PDB entry 5YEM | X-ray diffraction, 1.49 A resolution | chains A and D of the 4 polymer chains in the assembly

# Chain A (and D)
Molecule: Catalase
From: Mycothermus thermophilus
Notes: EC 1.11.1.6; chain D of this document is another copy of the same molecule, construct and numbering; everything in this record applies to it too
Reference sequence: M4GGR5 (M4GGR5_9PEZI); residues 21-698 here correspond to UniProt positions 40-717 (UniProt number = residue number + 19)
Sequence (678 residues; numbered 21 to 698; the number before each row is that of its first residue):
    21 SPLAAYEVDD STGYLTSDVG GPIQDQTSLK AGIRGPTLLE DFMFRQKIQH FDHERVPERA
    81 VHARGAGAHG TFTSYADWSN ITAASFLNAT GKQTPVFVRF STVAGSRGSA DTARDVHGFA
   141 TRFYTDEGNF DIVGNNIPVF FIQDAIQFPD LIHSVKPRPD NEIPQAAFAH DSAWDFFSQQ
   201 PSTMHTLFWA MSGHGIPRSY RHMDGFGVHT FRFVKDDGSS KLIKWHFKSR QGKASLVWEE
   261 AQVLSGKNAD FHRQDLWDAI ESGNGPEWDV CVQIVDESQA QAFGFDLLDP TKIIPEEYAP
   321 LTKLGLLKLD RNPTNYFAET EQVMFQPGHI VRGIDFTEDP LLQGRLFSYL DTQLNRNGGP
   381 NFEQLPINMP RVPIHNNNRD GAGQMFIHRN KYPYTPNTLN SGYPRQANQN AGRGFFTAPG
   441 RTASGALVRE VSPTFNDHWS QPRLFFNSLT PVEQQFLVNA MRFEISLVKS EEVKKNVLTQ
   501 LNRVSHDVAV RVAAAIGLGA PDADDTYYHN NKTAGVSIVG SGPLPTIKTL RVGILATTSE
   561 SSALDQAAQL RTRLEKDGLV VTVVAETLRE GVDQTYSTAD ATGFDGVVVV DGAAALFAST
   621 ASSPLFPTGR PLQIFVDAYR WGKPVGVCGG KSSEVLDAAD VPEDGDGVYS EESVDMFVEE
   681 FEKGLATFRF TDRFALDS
Differences from the reference sequence: engineered mutation Phe-188 (Thr207 in M4GGR5)
Metal / ion sites: heme Fe near Tyr-369 (its only coordinating residue here)
Small-molecule neighbours:
  - heme (HEM), molecule 1: Ile-68, Phe-71, Asp-72
  - heme (HEM), molecule 2: Arg-79, Ala-80, Val-81, His-82, Arg-119, Ser-121, Gly-138, Phe-139, Ala-140, Val-153, Gly-154, Asn-155, Phe-160, Ala-165, Phe-168, Val-228, His-229, Val-343, Met-344, Phe-345, Leu-361, Arg-365, Ser-368, Tyr-369, Thr-372, Gln-373, Arg-376
Reported in the primary citation:
  - mutagenesis - T188F: decreased catalytic activity
  - mutagenesis - T188F, E484I: increased catalytic activity on catechol
  - mutagenesis - E484D: unchanged catalytic activity

# Interface between chain A and chain D
Contacting residue pairs - 238 pairs, chain A then chain D:
  Leu-23(A) / Ile-407(D)  hydrophobic
  Tyr-26(A) / Met-405(D)
  Tyr-26(A) / Phe-406(D)
  Tyr-26(A) / Ile-407(D)  hydrogen bond (backbone-backbone)
  Glu-27(A) / Ile-407(D)
  Glu-27(A) / Arg-409(D)  salt bridge
  Val-28(A) / Phe-406(D)  hydrophobic
  Val-28(A) / Ile-407(D)  hydrogen bond (backbone-backbone)
  Val-28(A) / His-408(D)
  Val-28(A) / Arg-409(D)  hydrogen bond (backbone-backbone)
  Asp-29(A) / His-395(D)  hydrogen bond (backbone-side chain)
  Asp-29(A) / Arg-409(D)  salt bridge
  Asp-30(A) / Ile-394(D)
  Asp-30(A) / His-395(D)  salt bridge
  Asp-30(A) / Asn-396(D)
  Asp-30(A) / His-408(D)
  Asp-30(A) / Asn-410(D)
  Asp-30(A) / Asn-420(D)  hydrogen bond (backbone-side chain)
  Asp-30(A) / Tyr-423(D)
  Ser-31(A) / Tyr-423(D)
  Thr-32(A) / His-395(D)
  Thr-32(A) / Tyr-423(D)
  Gly-33(A) / Tyr-423(D)
  Gly-33(A) / Pro-424(D)
  Gly-33(A) / Arg-425(D)  hydrogen bond (backbone-backbone)
  Tyr-34(A) / His-395(D)
  Tyr-34(A) / Arg-425(D)
  Tyr-34(A) / Gln-426(D)
  Tyr-34(A) / Ala-431(D)
  Tyr-34(A) / Gly-432(D)
  Leu-35(A) / His-395(D)
  Leu-35(A) / Asn-396(D)
  Leu-35(A) / Pro-424(D)
  Leu-35(A) / Arg-425(D)  hydrogen bond (backbone-backbone)
  Thr-36(A) / Pro-393(D)
  Thr-36(A) / Ile-394(D)
  Thr-36(A) / His-395(D)  hydrogen bond (backbone-backbone)
  Thr-36(A) / Asn-396(D)  hydrogen bond (backbone-side chain)
  Ser-37(A) / Ile-394(D)
  Ser-37(A) / Asn-396(D)
  Asp-38(A) / Glu-383(D)
  Asp-38(A) / Pro-390(D)
  Asp-38(A) / Ile-394(D)
  Asp-38(A) / Asn-396(D)  hydrogen bond
  Asp-38(A) / Asn-398(D)  hydrogen bond
  Val-39(A) / Gly-148(D)
  Val-39(A) / Asn-149(D)  hydrogen bond (backbone-backbone)
  Val-39(A) / His-349(D)
  Val-39(A) / Glu-383(D)
  Val-39(A) / Pro-390(D)
  Gly-40(A) / Glu-147(D)
  Gly-40(A) / Gly-148(D)
  Gly-40(A) / Pro-390(D)
  Gly-40(A) / Val-392(D)
  Gly-40(A) / Pro-393(D)
  Gly-41(A) / Glu-147(D)
  Gly-41(A) / Gly-148(D)
  Pro-42(A) / Glu-147(D)
  Pro-42(A) / Ala-427(D)  hydrophobic
  Pro-42(A) / Gly-432(D)
  Pro-42(A) / Arg-433(D)
  Pro-42(A) / Gly-434(D)
  Pro-42(A) / Phe-435(D)  hydrogen bond (backbone-backbone)
  Ile-43(A) / Gln-426(D)
  Ile-43(A) / Ala-427(D)  hydrogen bond (backbone-backbone)
  Gln-44(A) / Gln-426(D)
  Gln-44(A) / Ala-427(D)  hydrogen bond (backbone-backbone)
  Asp-45(A) / Gln-426(D)  hydrogen bond (backbone-side chain)
  Gln-46(A) / Thr-415(D)
  Gln-46(A) / Gln-426(D)
  Leu-49(A) / Thr-437(D)
  Leu-59(A) / Gln-363(D)
  Leu-59(A) / Phe-367(D)  hydrophobic
  Glu-60(A) / Phe-356(D)
  Glu-60(A) / Gln-363(D)  hydrogen bond
  Glu-60(A) / Leu-366(D)
  Glu-60(A) / Arg-441(D)  salt bridge
  Phe-62(A) / Gly-348(D)
  Phe-62(A) / Ile-350(D)  hydrophobic
  Phe-62(A) / Phe-435(D)  hydrophobic
  Met-63(A) / Phe-435(D)  hydrophobic
  Arg-65(A) / Leu-366(D)  hydrogen bond (side chain-backbone)
  Arg-65(A) / Phe-367(D)
  Arg-65(A) / Leu-370(D)
  Gln-66(A) / Leu-370(D)
  Gln-66(A) / Asn-398(D)  hydrogen bond
  Lys-67(A) / Asn-398(D)
  Gln-69(A) / Leu-370(D)  hydrogen bond (side chain-backbone)
  Gln-69(A) / Asp-371(D)
  Gln-69(A) / Leu-374(D)
  Gln-69(A) / Phe-382(D)
  His-70(A) / Pro-380(D)
  His-70(A) / Asn-381(D)
  His-70(A) / Asn-398(D)
  His-73(A) / Leu-374(D)
  His-73(A) / Pro-380(D)
  His-73(A) / Gly-401(D)
  Glu-74(A) / Arg-399(D)
  Glu-74(A) / Asp-400(D)
  Glu-74(A) / Gly-401(D)  hydrogen bond (backbone-backbone)
  Val-76(A) / Ala-402(D)
  Glu-147(A) / Gly-40(D)
  Glu-147(A) / Gly-41(D)
  Glu-147(A) / Pro-42(D)
  Gly-148(A) / Val-39(D)
  Gly-148(A) / Gly-40(D)
  Gly-148(A) / Gly-41(D)
  Asn-149(A) / Val-39(D)  hydrogen bond (backbone-backbone)
  Thr-334(A) / Ile-407(D)
  Thr-334(A) / His-408(D)
  Thr-334(A) / Arg-409(D)
  Asn-335(A) / His-408(D)
  Phe-337(A) / Asp-400(D)
  Phe-337(A) / Gly-401(D)
  Ala-338(A) / Phe-406(D)
  Glu-339(A) / Ile-407(D)
  Gln-342(A) / Gly-401(D)
  Gln-342(A) / Gly-403(D)
  Gln-342(A) / Gln-404(D)  hydrogen bond (side chain-backbone)
  Gly-348(A) / Phe-62(D)
  His-349(A) / Val-39(D)
  Ile-350(A) / Phe-62(D)  hydrophobic
  Phe-356(A) / Glu-60(D)
  Gln-363(A) / Leu-59(D)
  Gln-363(A) / Glu-60(D)  hydrogen bond
  Leu-366(A) / Glu-60(D)
  Leu-366(A) / Arg-65(D)  hydrogen bond (backbone-side chain)
  Phe-367(A) / Leu-59(D)  hydrophobic
  Phe-367(A) / Arg-65(D)
  Leu-370(A) / Arg-65(D)
  Leu-370(A) / Gln-66(D)
  Leu-370(A) / Gln-69(D)  hydrogen bond (backbone-side chain)
  Leu-374(A) / Gln-69(D)
  Leu-374(A) / His-73(D)
  Asn-377(A) / Ala-402(D)
  Asn-377(A) / Gly-403(D)
  Pro-380(A) / His-70(D)
  Pro-380(A) / His-73(D)
  Asn-381(A) / His-70(D)
  Phe-382(A) / Gln-69(D)
  Glu-383(A) / Asp-38(D)
  Glu-383(A) / Val-39(D)
  Gln-384(A) / Met-405(D)
  Leu-385(A) / Gly-403(D)
  Leu-385(A) / Gln-404(D)
  Leu-385(A) / Met-405(D)  hydrophobic
  Pro-386(A) / Met-405(D)
  Asn-388(A) / Val-39(D)
  Pro-390(A) / Asp-38(D)
  Pro-390(A) / Val-39(D)
  Pro-390(A) / Gly-40(D)
  Val-392(A) / Gly-40(D)
  Pro-393(A) / Thr-36(D)
  Ile-394(A) / Asp-30(D)
  Ile-394(A) / Thr-36(D)
  Ile-394(A) / Ser-37(D)
  Ile-394(A) / Asp-38(D)
  His-395(A) / Asp-29(D)  hydrogen bond (side chain-backbone)
  His-395(A) / Asp-30(D)  salt bridge
  His-395(A) / Thr-32(D)  hydrogen bond (side chain-backbone)
  His-395(A) / Tyr-34(D)
  His-395(A) / Leu-35(D)
  His-395(A) / Thr-36(D)  hydrogen bond (backbone-backbone)
  Asn-396(A) / Asp-30(D)
  Asn-396(A) / Leu-35(D)
  Asn-396(A) / Thr-36(D)  hydrogen bond (side chain-backbone)
  Asn-396(A) / Ser-37(D)
  Asn-396(A) / Asp-38(D)  hydrogen bond
  Asn-398(A) / Asp-38(D)  hydrogen bond
  Asn-398(A) / Gln-66(D)  hydrogen bond
  Asn-398(A) / Lys-67(D)
  Asn-398(A) / His-70(D)
  Arg-399(A) / Glu-74(D)
  Asp-400(A) / Glu-74(D)
  Asp-400(A) / Phe-337(D)
  Gly-401(A) / His-73(D)
  Gly-401(A) / Glu-74(D)  hydrogen bond (backbone-backbone)
  Gly-401(A) / Phe-337(D)
  Gly-401(A) / Gln-342(D)
  Ala-402(A) / Val-76(D)
  Ala-402(A) / Asn-377(D)
  Gly-403(A) / Gln-342(D)
  Gly-403(A) / Asn-377(D)
  Gly-403(A) / Leu-385(D)
  Gln-404(A) / Gln-342(D)  hydrogen bond (backbone-side chain)
  Gln-404(A) / Leu-385(D)
  Met-405(A) / Tyr-26(D)
  Met-405(A) / Gln-384(D)
  Met-405(A) / Leu-385(D)  hydrophobic
  Met-405(A) / Pro-386(D)
  Met-405(A) / Met-405(D)  hydrophobic
  Phe-406(A) / Tyr-26(D)
  Phe-406(A) / Val-28(D)  hydrophobic
  Phe-406(A) / Ala-338(D)
  Ile-407(A) / Leu-23(D)  hydrophobic
  Ile-407(A) / Tyr-26(D)  hydrogen bond (backbone-backbone)
  Ile-407(A) / Glu-27(D)
  Ile-407(A) / Val-28(D)  hydrogen bond (backbone-backbone)
  Ile-407(A) / Thr-334(D)
  Ile-407(A) / Glu-339(D)
  His-408(A) / Val-28(D)
  His-408(A) / Asp-30(D)
  His-408(A) / Thr-334(D)
  His-408(A) / Asn-335(D)
  Arg-409(A) / Glu-27(D)  salt bridge
  Arg-409(A) / Val-28(D)  hydrogen bond (backbone-backbone)
  Arg-409(A) / Asp-29(D)  salt bridge
  Arg-409(A) / Thr-334(D)
  Asn-410(A) / Asp-30(D)
  Thr-415(A) / Gln-46(D)
  Asn-420(A) / Asp-30(D)  hydrogen bond (side chain-backbone)
  Tyr-423(A) / Asp-30(D)
  Tyr-423(A) / Ser-31(D)
  Tyr-423(A) / Thr-32(D)
  Tyr-423(A) / Gly-33(D)
  Pro-424(A) / Gly-33(D)
  Pro-424(A) / Leu-35(D)
  Arg-425(A) / Gly-33(D)  hydrogen bond (backbone-backbone)
  Arg-425(A) / Tyr-34(D)
  Arg-425(A) / Leu-35(D)  hydrogen bond (backbone-backbone)
  Gln-426(A) / Tyr-34(D)
  Gln-426(A) / Gln-44(D)
  Gln-426(A) / Asp-45(D)  hydrogen bond (side chain-backbone)
  Gln-426(A) / Gln-46(D)
  Ala-427(A) / Tyr-34(D)  hydrophobic
  Ala-427(A) / Pro-42(D)  hydrophobic
  Ala-427(A) / Ile-43(D)  hydrogen bond (backbone-backbone)
  Ala-427(A) / Gln-44(D)  hydrogen bond (backbone-backbone)
  Ala-431(A) / Tyr-34(D)
  Gly-432(A) / Tyr-34(D)
  Gly-432(A) / Pro-42(D)
  Arg-433(A) / Pro-42(D)
  Gly-434(A) / Pro-42(D)
  Phe-435(A) / Pro-42(D)  hydrogen bond (backbone-backbone)
  Phe-435(A) / Phe-62(D)  hydrophobic
  Phe-435(A) / Met-63(D)  hydrophobic
  Thr-437(A) / Leu-49(D)
  Arg-441(A) / Glu-60(D)  salt bridge
Interface residues without a listed pair, chain A (106 interface residues in all): Ala-51, Pro-56, Arg-75, Asp-355, Gly-364, Asp-371, Gly-378, Asn-397, Pro-416, Ala-443, Leu-447
Interface residues without a listed pair, chain D (106 interface residues in all): Ala-51, Pro-56, Arg-75, Asp-355, Gly-364, Gly-378, Asn-388, Asn-397, Pro-416, Ala-443, Leu-447

# In short
Chain A and chain D each contribute 106 residues to their interface, with 45 hydrogen bonds and 8 salt
bridges. Polar pairs include Glu-27(A)/Arg-409(D), Asp-29(A)/Arg-409(D) and Asp-30(A)/His-395(D). Chain A
binds heme. From the paper: T188F and E484I of chain A increase catalytic activity on catechol; T188F of chain
A reduces catalytic activity.
Chain A and chain D are both Catalase (Mycothermus thermophilus); the structure, CATPO mutant - T188F, was
determined by X-ray diffraction (same publication as 7WCA and 7VN0).
